PDB entry 6Z84 | X-ray diffraction, 2.50 A resolution | chain AAA

== Chain AAA ==
Name: Casein kinase II subunit alpha
Organism: Homo sapiens
Notes: EC 2.7.11.1
Reference sequence: P68400 (CSK21_HUMAN); residues 1-337 here = UniProt positions 1-337
Chain sequence (338 residues; each row starts with the number of its first residue; numbering starts at 0):
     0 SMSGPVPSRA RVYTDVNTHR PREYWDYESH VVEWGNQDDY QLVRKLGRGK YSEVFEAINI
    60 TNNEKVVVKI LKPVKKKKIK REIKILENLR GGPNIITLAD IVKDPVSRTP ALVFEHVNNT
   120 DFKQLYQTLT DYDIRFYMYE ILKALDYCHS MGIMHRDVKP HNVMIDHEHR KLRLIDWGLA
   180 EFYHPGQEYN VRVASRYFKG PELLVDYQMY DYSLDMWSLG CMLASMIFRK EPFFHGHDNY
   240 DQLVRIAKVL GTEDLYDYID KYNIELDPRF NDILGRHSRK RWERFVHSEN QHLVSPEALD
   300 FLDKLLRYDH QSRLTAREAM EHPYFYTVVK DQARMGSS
Unresolved in the structure: 0-2, 104-106, 332-337
Construct notes: expression tag (0)
Residues lining bound ligands: QB8 (N-[1-[3-cyano-7-(cyclopropylamino)pyrazolo[1,5-a]pyrimidin-5-yl]indol-6-yl]ethanamide): Leu-45, Arg-47, Val-53, Val-66, Lys-68, Ile-95, Phe-113, Glu-114, His-115, Val-116, Asn-117, Asn-118, Met-163, Ile-174, Asp-175
Curated features (UniProtKB/Swiss-Prot):
  - region: Gln-36 to Leu-41 (Interaction with beta subunit)
  - active site: Asp-156 (Proton acceptor)
  - binding site (ATP): Leu-45 to Val-53, Lys-68

== Overview ==
Bound to chain AAA: compound QB8. UniProt lists active-site residue Asp-156 and 10 ATP-binding residues.
Chain AAA is Casein kinase II subunit alpha (Homo sapiens); the structure, CK2 alpha bound to chemical probe
SGC-CK2-1 derivative, was determined by X-ray diffraction (same publication as 6Z83).
